PDB entry 9C0X | X-ray diffraction, 4.35 A resolution (low resolution: residue-level contacts below are approximate; hydrogen-bond / salt-bridge calls are withheld) | chains L and H of the 4 polymer chains in the assembly

[Chain L]
Name: Antibody 31.b.09 Fab light chain
Source organism: Homo sapiens
Notes: antibody fragment or engineered binder
Sequence (114 residues; each row starts with the number of its first residue):
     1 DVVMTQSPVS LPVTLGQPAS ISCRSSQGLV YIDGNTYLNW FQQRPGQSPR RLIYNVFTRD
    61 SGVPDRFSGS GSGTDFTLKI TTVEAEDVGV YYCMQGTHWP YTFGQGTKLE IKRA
Disulfide bonds: Cys23-Cys93

[Chain H]
Name: Antibody 31.b.09 Fab heavy chain
Source organism: Homo sapiens
Notes: antibody fragment or engineered binder
Sequence (121 residues; numbered 1 to 121; the number before each row is that of its first residue):
     1 QVQLVQSGAE VKKPGASVKV SCKASGYSFS SYGISWVRQA PGQGLEWMGW ISAYNGNTNY
    61 AQKLQGRVTM TTDTSTSTAY MELRSLRSDD TAVFYCARDR PHILTGFDFD YWGQGTLVTV
   121 S
Disulfide bonds: Cys22-Cys96

[Chain L / chain H interface]
Contacting residue pairs - 28 pairs, chain L then chain H:
  Tyr37(L) - Phe107(H)
  Asn39(L) - Phe107(H)
  Gln43(L) - Gln39(H)
  Gln47(L) - Tyr95(H)
  Ser48(L) - Tyr95(H)
  Ser48(L) - Gly113(H)
  Pro49(L) - Trp112(H)
  Arg50(L) - Trp112(H)
  Arg51(L) - Asp108(H)
  Arg51(L) - Phe109(H)
  Arg51(L) - Asp110(H)
  Arg51(L) - Trp112(H)
  Tyr54(L) - Asp110(H)
  Tyr92(L) - Gly44(H)
  Met94(L) - Phe109(H)
  Gln95(L) - Phe107(H)
  Gln95(L) - Phe109(H)
  Trp99(L) - Trp47(H)
  Trp99(L) - Asn59(H)
  Trp99(L) - Ile103(H)
  Tyr101(L) - Ser35(H)
  Tyr101(L) - Glu46(H)
  Tyr101(L) - Trp47(H)
  Thr102(L) - Glu46(H)
  Phe103(L) - Val37(H)
  Phe103(L) - Leu45(H)
  Phe103(L) - Glu46(H)
  Phe103(L) - Trp47(H)
Also at the interface, not in a pair above, chain L (19 interface residues in all): Phe41, Pro100, Gly104
Also at the interface, not in a pair above, chain H (19 interface residues in all): Gln43, Thr105, Gly106

[Summary]
The chain L/chain H interface involves 19 residues from each chain.
Here chain L is Antibody 31.b.09 Fab light chain and chain H is Antibody 31.b.09 Fab heavy chain, both from
Homo sapiens. Entry 9C0X (Crystal structure of chimeric hemagglutinin cH11/1 in complex with broad protective
antibody 31.b.09) was determined by X-ray diffraction, deposited together with 9C0U, 9C22 and 9C0V.
